PDB entry 4EOI | X-ray diffraction, 2.00 A resolution | chains A and B

Chain A:
Molecule: Cyclin-dependent kinase 2
Source organism: Homo sapiens
Notes: EC 2.7.11.22
UniProtKB: P24941 (CDK2_HUMAN); residues 1-298 here = UniProt positions 1-298
Sequence (299 residues; row label = number of the first residue in the row; numbering starts at 0):
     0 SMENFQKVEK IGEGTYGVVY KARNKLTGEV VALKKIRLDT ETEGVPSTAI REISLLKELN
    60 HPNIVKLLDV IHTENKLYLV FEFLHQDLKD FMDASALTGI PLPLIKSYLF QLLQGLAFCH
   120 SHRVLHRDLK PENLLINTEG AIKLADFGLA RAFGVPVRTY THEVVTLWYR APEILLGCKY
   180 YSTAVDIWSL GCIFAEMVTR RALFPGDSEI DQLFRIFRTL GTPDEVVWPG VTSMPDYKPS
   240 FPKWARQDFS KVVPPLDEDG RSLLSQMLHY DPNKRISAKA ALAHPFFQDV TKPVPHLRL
Disordered / not traced: 38-41
Construct notes: expression tag (0); engineered mutation D89 (Lys in P24941), E131 (Gln in P24941)
Modified residues: T160 (phosphothreonine; TPO)
Swiss-Prot annotation at these positions:
  - active site: D127 (Proton acceptor)
  - binding site (ATP): I10 to V18, K33, E81 to L83, D86, K129, P130, N132, D145
  - binding site (Mg(2+)): N132, D145
  - site (CDK7 binding): K9, L166
  - modified residue: M1 (N-acetylmethionine), K6 (N6-acetyllysine), T14 (Phosphothreonine), Y15 (Phosphotyrosine), Y19 (Phosphotyrosine), T160 (Phosphothreonine)
Residues lining bound ligands: 1RO ((5E)-5-(quinolin-6-ylmethylidene)-2-[(thiophen-2-ylmethyl)amino]-1,3-thiazol-4(5H)-one): I10, G11, E12, G13, T14, V18, A31, K33, V64, F80, E81, F82, L83, H84, Q85, D86, E131, N132, L134, D145

Chain B:
Molecule: Cyclin-A2
Source organism: Homo sapiens
Notes: fragment: C-terminal fragment
UniProtKB: P20248 (CCNA2_HUMAN); residues 175-432 here = UniProt positions 175-432
Sequence (258 residues; each row starts with the number of its first residue):
   175 VPDYHEDIHT YLREMEVKCK PKVGYMKKQP DITNSMRAIL VDWLVEVGEE YKLQNETLHL
   235 AVNYIDRFLS SMSVLRGKLQ LVGTAAMLLA SKFEEIYPPE VAEFVYITDD TYTKKQVLRM
   295 EHLVLKVLTF DLAAPTVNQF LTQYFLHQQP ANCKVESLAM FLGELSLIDA DPYLKYLPSV
   355 IAGAAFHLAL YTVTGQSWPE SLIRKTGYTL ESLKPCLMDL HQTYLKAPQH AQQSIREKYK
   415 NSKYHGVSLL NPPETLNL
Residues lining bound ligands: monothioglycerol (SGM): M189, K192, C193, R241, D305, A308

Interface between chain A and chain B:
Contacting residue pairs (62):
  L37(A) - H296(B)
  E42(A) - K266(B)  hydrogen bond (backbone-side chain)
  E42(A) - E274(B)
  E42(A) - V275(B)  hydrogen bond (side chain-backbone)
  G43(A) - K266(B)
  G43(A) - L292(B)
  G43(A) - E295(B)
  V44(A) - K266(B)  hydrogen bond (backbone-side chain)
  V44(A) - E295(B)  hydrogen bond (backbone-side chain)
  V44(A) - H296(B)
  V44(A) - L299(B)  hydrophobic
  S46(A) - K266(B)  hydrogen bond (side chain-backbone)
  I49(A) - L263(B)  hydrophobic
  I49(A) - K266(B)
  I49(A) - L306(B)  hydrophobic
  R50(A) - K266(B)
  R50(A) - F267(B)  hydrogen bond (side chain-backbone)
  R50(A) - E269(B)
  I52(A) - F304(B)  hydrophobic
  S53(A) - F267(B)
  S53(A) - F304(B)
  S53(A) - L306(B)
  L54(A) - A307(B)  hydrophobic
  K56(A) - T303(B)  hydrogen bond (side chain-backbone)
  K56(A) - D305(B)  salt bridge
  E57(A) - Y185(B)  hydrogen bond
  E57(A) - A307(B)
  V69(A) - F304(B)  hydrophobic
  H71(A) - H296(B)  hydrogen bond
  H71(A) - F304(B)
  T72(A) - H296(B)  hydrogen bond (backbone-side chain)
  A116(A) - Y178(B)
  H119(A) - Y178(B)
  H119(A) - I182(B)
  S120(A) - Y178(B)
  S120(A) - D181(B)  hydrogen bond
  S120(A) - I182(B)
  H121(A) - Y185(B)
  R122(A) - I182(B)
  R122(A) - Y185(B)
  R122(A) - A307(B)  hydrogen bond (side chain-backbone)
  R150(A) - E268(B)  salt bridge
  A151(A) - F267(B)  hydrophobic
  F152(A) - I182(B)  hydrophobic
  V154(A) - H179(B)
  V154(A) - I182(B)  hydrophobic
  V154(A) - T316(B)  hydrogen bond (backbone-side chain)
  V154(A) - Q317(B)  hydrogen bond (backbone-backbone)
  P155(A) - T316(B)
  R157(A) - Q228(B)  hydrogen bond
  R157(A) - E230(B)
  R157(A) - E268(B)  salt bridge
  T158(A) - I270(B)
  Y159(A) - I270(B)
  T160(A) - E269(B)
  T160(A) - I270(B)
  S276(A) - D177(B)  hydrogen bond
  S276(A) - Y178(B)
  A277(A) - Y178(B)  hydrogen bond (backbone-side chain)
  K278(A) - D177(B)  salt bridge
  K278(A) - Y178(B)  hydrogen bond (backbone-side chain)
  K278(A) - D181(B)  salt bridge
Also at the interface, not in a pair above, chain A (37 interface residues in all): E73, L76, H161, T182, A279
Also at the interface, not in a pair above, chain B (36 interface residues in all): L186, M189, Y271, P272, K288, R293, K300, Q313, L320

In short:
Chain A and chain B form an interface of 37 and 36 residues respectively; the contacts include 18 hydrogen
bonds and 5 salt bridges. Polar contacts include K56(A)-D305(B), R150(A)-E268(B) and R157(A)-E268(B). Chain A
binds compound 1RO. Ligands of chain B: monothioglycerol.
Chain A is Cyclin-dependent kinase 2 and chain B is Cyclin-A2, both from Homo sapiens; the structure, Thr 160
phosphorylated CDK2 K89D, Q131E - human cyclin A3 complex with the inhibitor RO3306, was determined by X-ray
diffraction together with 4EOJ, 4EOK, 4EOL, 4EOM, 4EON, 4EOO and 4 further entries from the same study.
